4X7D - chains A and B of the 4 polymer chains in the assembly; structure by X-ray diffraction, 2.15 A resolution.

== Chain A (and B) ==
Molecule: VP1
From: Norovirus Hu/GII.4/Sydney/NSW0514/2012/AU
Notes: chain B of this document is another copy of the same molecule, construct and numbering; everything in this record applies to it too
UniProt: K4LM89 (K4LM89_9CALI); residues 225-530 here = UniProt positions 225-530
Chain sequence (307 residues; row label = number of the first residue in the row):
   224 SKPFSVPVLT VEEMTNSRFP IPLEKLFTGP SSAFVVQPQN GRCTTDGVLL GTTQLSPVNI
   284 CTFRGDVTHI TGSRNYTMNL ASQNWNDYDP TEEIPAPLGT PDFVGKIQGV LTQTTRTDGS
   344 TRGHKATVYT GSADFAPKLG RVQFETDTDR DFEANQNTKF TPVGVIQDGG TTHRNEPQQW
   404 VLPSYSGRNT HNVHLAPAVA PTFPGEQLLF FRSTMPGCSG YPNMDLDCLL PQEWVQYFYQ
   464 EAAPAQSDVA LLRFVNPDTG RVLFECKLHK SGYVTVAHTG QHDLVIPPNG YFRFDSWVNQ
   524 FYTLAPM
Sequence notes: expression tag (224)

== Chain A / chain B interface ==
Pairs across the interface (76; chain A residue first):
  Pro230(A) with Gln463(B)
  Val231(A) with Gln463(B), hydrogen bond (backbone-side chain)
  Leu232(A) with Leu278(B), hydrophobic; Gln463(B)
  Glu235(A) with Asn307(B), hydrogen bond
  Glu236(A) with Tyr462(B)
  Pro243(A) with Val281(B)
  Ile244(A) with Val281(B); Lys382(B)
  Pro245(A) with Val281(B); Asn282(B); Arg287(B)
  Leu278(A) with Leu232(B), hydrophobic
  Ser279(A) with Thr238(B)
  Pro280(A) with Pro280(B), hydrophobic; Val281(B), hydrophobic
  Val281(A) with Thr238(B); Pro243(B); Ile244(B); Pro245(B); Pro280(B), hydrophobic
  Asn282(A) with Pro245(B)
  Arg287(A) with Pro245(B)
  Gln306(A) with Glu235(B), hydrogen bond (side chain-backbone); Pro245(B)
  Asn307(A) with Glu235(B), hydrogen bond
  Val333(A) with Val333(B), hydrophobic; Val386(B), hydrophobic
  Thr335(A) with Val386(B); Pro439(B); Gly440(B); Cys441(B)
  Gln336(A) with Gly440(B)
  Thr337(A) with Met447(B)
  Asp341(A) with Tyr444(B)
  Gly342(A) with Gly443(B); Tyr444(B)
  Ser343(A) with Gly443(B); Tyr444(B)
  Thr344(A) with Gly440(B); Cys441(B); Ser442(B), hydrogen bond (side chain-backbone); Gly443(B), hydrogen bond (backbone-backbone); Pro445(B); Met447(B)
  Arg345(A) with Gly440(B); Cys441(B)
  Gly346(A) with Cys441(B), hydrogen bond (backbone-backbone)
  Lys382(A) with Ile244(B)
  Val386(A) with Val333(B), hydrophobic; Thr335(B)
  Pro439(A) with Thr335(B)
  Gly440(A) with Thr335(B); Gln336(B); Thr344(B); Arg345(B)
  Cys441(A) with Thr335(B); Thr344(B); Arg345(B); Gly346(B), hydrogen bond (backbone-backbone)
  Ser442(A) with Thr344(B), hydrogen bond (backbone-side chain)
  Gly443(A) with Gly342(B); Ser343(B); Thr344(B), hydrogen bond (backbone-backbone)
  Tyr444(A) with Asp341(B); Gly342(B); Ser343(B)
  Pro445(A) with Thr344(B)
  Met447(A) with Thr337(B); Thr344(B)
  Tyr460(A) with Gln463(B)
  Tyr462(A) with Leu232(B), hydrophobic; Glu236(B)
  Gln463(A) with Pro230(B); Val231(B), hydrogen bond (side chain-backbone); Leu232(B)
Other interface residues (no listed pair), chain A (45 interface residues in all): Thr238, Thr384, Pro385, Glu456, Gln459, Glu464
Other interface residues (no listed pair), chain B (45 interface residues in all): Leu246, Ser279, Thr384, Pro385, Glu456, Gln459, Tyr460, Glu464

== Overview ==
The chain A/chain B interface involves 45 residues from each chain; the contacts include 11 hydrogen bonds.
Polar contacts include Val231(A)-Gln463(B), Glu235(A)-Asn307(B) and Gln306(A)-Glu235(B).
Both chains are VP1 (Norovirus Hu/GII.4/Sydney/NSW0514/2012/AU). Entry 4X7D (Crystal structure of 2012 NSW
GII.4 P domain in complex with Nano-85) was determined by X-ray diffraction (same publication as 4X7C, 4X7E
and 4X7F).
